PDB entry 8IR0 | X-ray diffraction, 2.89 A resolution | chains A and B of the 3 polymer chains in the assembly

== Chain A (and B) ==
Name: Ferritin
From: Asterias forbesi
Notes: chain B of this document is another copy of the same molecule, construct and numbering; everything in this record applies to it too
UniProtKB: O02384 (O02384_ASTFO); residues 2-171 here = UniProt positions 2-171
Sequence (170 residues; each row starts with the number of its first residue):
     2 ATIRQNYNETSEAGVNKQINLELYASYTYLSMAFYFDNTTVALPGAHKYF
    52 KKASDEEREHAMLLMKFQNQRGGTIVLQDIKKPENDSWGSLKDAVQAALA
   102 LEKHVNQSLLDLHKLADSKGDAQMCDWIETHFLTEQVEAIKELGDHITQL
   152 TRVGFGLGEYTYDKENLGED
Unresolved in the structure: 2, 170-171
Differences from the reference sequence: engineered mutation Phe156 (Pro in O02384)

== Interface between chain A and chain B ==
Pairs across the interface - 21 pairs, chain A then chain B:
  Thr3(A) - Lys104(B)  hydrogen bond (backbone-side chain)
  Ile4(A) - Ile141(B)  hydrophobic
  Ile4(A) - Lys142(B)
  Ile4(A) - Gly145(B)
  Arg5(A) - Lys104(B)
  Gln6(A) - Lys104(B)  hydrogen bond (side chain-backbone)
  Gln6(A) - Asn107(B)  hydrogen bond
  Gln6(A) - Gln108(B)
  Gln6(A) - Ile141(B)
  Asn7(A) - Leu111(B)
  Asn70(A) - Lys142(B)
  Gln71(A) - Val138(B)
  Gln71(A) - Glu139(B)
  Arg72(A) - Val138(B)
  Ala123(A) - His114(B)
  Ala123(A) - Leu134(B)  hydrophobic
  Gln124(A) - Leu134(B)
  Gln124(A) - Thr135(B)  hydrogen bond
  Gln124(A) - Val138(B)
  Asp127(A) - Glu130(B)
  Glu130(A) - Glu130(B)
Also at the interface, not in a pair above, chain B (15 interface residues in all): Leu100, Asp127

== Overview ==
The interface between chain A and chain B involves 12 residues on one side and 15 on the other; the contacts
include 4 hydrogen bonds. Among the polar pairs are Thr3(A)-Lys104(B), Gln6(A)-Lys104(B) and
Gln6(A)-Asn107(B).
Both chains are Ferritin (Asterias forbesi). Entry 8IR0 (AfFer mutant-P156F) was determined by X-ray
diffraction (same publication as 8IQV, 8IQW, 8IQX, 8IQY and 8IQZ).
